4S0K - chain A; structure by X-ray diffraction, 2.10 A resolution.

# Chain A
Molecule: Threonine--tRNA ligase
From: Pyrococcus abyssi GE5
Notes: EC 6.1.1.3; fragment: threonyl-tRNA synthetase
UniProtKB: Q9UZ14 (SYT_PYRAB); residues 1-143 here = UniProt positions 1-143
Amino-acid sequence (151 residues; numbered 1 to 151; the number before each row is that of its first residue):
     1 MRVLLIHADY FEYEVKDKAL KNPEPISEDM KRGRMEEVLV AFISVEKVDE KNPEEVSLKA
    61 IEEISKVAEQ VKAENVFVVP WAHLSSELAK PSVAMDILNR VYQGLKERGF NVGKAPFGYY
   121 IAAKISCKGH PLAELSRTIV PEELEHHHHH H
Not modelled in the structure: 141-151
Differences from the reference sequence: engineered mutation Ala-8 (Ser in Q9UZ14), Phe-11 (Ile in Q9UZ14), Val-79 (Tyr in Q9UZ14), Trp-81 (Phe in Q9UZ14), Ile-121 (Lys in Q9UZ14), Ala-123 (Phe in Q9UZ14); expression tag (144-151)
Modified positions: Phe-11 ((R)-2-amino-3-(4-phenylcyclohexyl)propanoic acid; BIF)

# Summary
Chain A is Threonine--tRNA ligase (Pyrococcus abyssi GE5); the structure, Biphenylalanine modified
threonyl-tRNA synthetase from Pyrococcus abyssi: 11BIF, 42F, 79V, and 123A mutant, was determined by X-ray
diffraction (same publication as 4S02, 4S03, 4S0I, 4S0J and 4S0L).
